PDB entry 8P3Z | electron microscopy, 3.46 A resolution | chains A and F of the 8 polymer chains in the assembly

== Chain A ==
Protein: Glutamate receptor 2
Source organism: Rattus norvegicus
Notes: engineered mutation(s): F231A
UniProt: P19491 (GRIA2_RAT), isoform P19491-2; residues -20 to 862 here correspond to UniProt positions 1-883 (UniProt number = residue number + 21)
Chain sequence (883 residues; each row starts with the number of its first residue; numbers below 1 keep their minus sign (Met-20 is residue -20)):
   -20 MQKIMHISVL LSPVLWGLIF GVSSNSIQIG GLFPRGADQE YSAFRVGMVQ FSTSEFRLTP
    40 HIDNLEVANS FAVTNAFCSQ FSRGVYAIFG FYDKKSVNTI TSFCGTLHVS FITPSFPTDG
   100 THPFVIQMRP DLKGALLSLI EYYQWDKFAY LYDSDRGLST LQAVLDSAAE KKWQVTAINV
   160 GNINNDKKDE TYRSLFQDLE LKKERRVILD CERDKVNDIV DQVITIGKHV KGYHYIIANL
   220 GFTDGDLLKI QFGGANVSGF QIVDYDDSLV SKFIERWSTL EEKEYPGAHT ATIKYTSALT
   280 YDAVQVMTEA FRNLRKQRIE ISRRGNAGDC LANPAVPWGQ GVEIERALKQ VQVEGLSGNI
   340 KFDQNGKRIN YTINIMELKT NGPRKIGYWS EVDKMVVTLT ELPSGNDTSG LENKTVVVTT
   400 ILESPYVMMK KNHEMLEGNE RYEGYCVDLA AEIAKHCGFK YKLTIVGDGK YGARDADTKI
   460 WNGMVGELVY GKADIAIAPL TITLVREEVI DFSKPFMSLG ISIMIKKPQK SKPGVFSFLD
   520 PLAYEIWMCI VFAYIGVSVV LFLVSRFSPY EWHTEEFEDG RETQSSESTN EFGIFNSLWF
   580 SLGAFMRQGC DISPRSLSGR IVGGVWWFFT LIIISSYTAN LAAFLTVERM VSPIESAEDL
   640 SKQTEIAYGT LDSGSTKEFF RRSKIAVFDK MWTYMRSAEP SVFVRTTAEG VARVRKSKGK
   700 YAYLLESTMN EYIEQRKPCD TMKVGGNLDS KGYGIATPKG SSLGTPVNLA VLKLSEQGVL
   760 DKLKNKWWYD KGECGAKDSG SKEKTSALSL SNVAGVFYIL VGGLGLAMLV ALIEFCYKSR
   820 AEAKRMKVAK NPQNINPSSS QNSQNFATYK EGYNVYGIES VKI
Not modelled in the structure: -20 to 392, 507-510, 552-568, 630-632, 774-784, 824-862
Sequence notes: conflict Arg586 (Gln607 in P19491), Ser754 (Asn775 in P19491), Val758 (Leu779 in P19491)
Disulfide bonds: Cys718-Cys773
UniProt features mapped onto this chain:
  - region: Ala846 to Gly856 (Required for interaction with IQSEC1)
  - binding site (L-glutamate): Pro478, Thr480, Arg485, Ser654, Thr655, Glu705
  - site: Arg453 (Interaction with the cone snail toxin Con-ikot-ikot), Ile633 (Crucial to convey clamshell closure to channel opening), Arg660 (Interaction with the cone snail toxin Con-ikot-ikot), Lys752 (Interaction with the cone snail toxin Con-ikot-ikot)
  - modified residue: Ser662 (Phosphoserine), Ser696 (Phosphoserine), Ser839 (Phosphoserine), Ser842 (Phosphoserine), Tyr855 (Phosphotyrosine), Ser859 (Phosphoserine)
  - lipidation (S-palmitoyl cysteine): Cys589, Cys815
  - glycosylation (N-linked (GlcNAc...) asparagine): Asn235, Asn349, Asn385, Asn392
What the authors report for this chain:
  - mutagenesis - F231A: decreased signaling

== Chain F ==
Protein: Voltage-dependent calcium channel gamma-2 subunit
Source organism: Rattus norvegicus
UniProt: Q71RJ2 (CCG2_RAT); residue numbers follow UniProt; this construct covers 1-323
Chain sequence (323 residues; row label = number of the first residue in the row):
     1 MGLFDRGVQM LLTTVGAFAA FSLMTIAVGT DYWLYSRGVC KTKSVSENET SKKNEEVMTH
    61 SGLWRTCCLE GNFKGLCKQI DHFPEDADYE ADTAEYFLRA VRASSIFPIL SVILLFMGGL
   121 CIAASEFYKT RHNIILSAGI FFVSAGLSNI IGIIVYISAN AGDPSKSDSK KNSYSYGWSF
   181 YFGALSFIIA EMVGVLAVHM FIDRHKQLRA TARATDYLQA SAITRIPSYR YRYQRRSRSS
   241 SRSTEPSHSR DASPVGVKGF NTLPSTEISM YTLSRDPLKA ATTPTATYNS DRDNSFLQVH
   301 NCIQKDSKDS LHANTANRRT TPV
Not modelled in the structure: 1-4, 44-54, 85-92, 163-172, 211-323
Disulfide bonds: Cys40-Cys68, Cys67-Cys77
UniProt features mapped onto this chain:
  - modified residue: Ser253 (Phosphoserine), Tyr271 (Phosphotyrosine), Thr321 (Phosphothreonine)
  - glycosylation: Asn48 (N-linked (GlcNAc...) asparagine)

== Chain A / chain F interface ==
Pairs across the interface - 25 pairs, chain A then chain F:
  Tyr523(A) with Tyr181(F), hydrogen bond
  Glu524(A) with Tyr174(F), hydrogen bond; Tyr176(F), hydrogen bond
  Met527(A) with Phe180(F), hydrophobic; Tyr181(F), hydrophobic
  Cys528(A) with Ile154(F), hydrophobic
  Phe531(A) with Ile150(F), hydrophobic; Ala184(F), hydrophobic; Phe187(F)
  Ala532(A) with Ile150(F)
  Ile534(A) with Phe187(F), hydrophobic
  Gly535(A) with Glu191(F)
  Val538(A) with Val143(F), hydrophobic; Val195(F), hydrophobic
  Val539(A) with Val143(F), hydrophobic
  Phe541(A) with Val195(F), hydrophobic; Val198(F), hydrophobic
  Leu542(A) with Ile140(F), hydrophobic; Val198(F), hydrophobic
  Arg545(A) with Ile202(F)
  Phe546(A) with Leu136(F), hydrophobic; Phe201(F)
  Pro548(A) with His205(F)
  Trp551(A) with Ile202(F), hydrophobic; Lys206(F)
Also at the interface, not in a pair above, chain A (17 interface residues in all): Ile573
Also at the interface, not in a pair above, chain F (22 interface residues in all): Leu147, Ile153, Ile157, Ile188

== In short ==
17 residues of chain A and 22 residues of chain F are in contact; the contacts include 3 hydrogen bonds. Polar
pairs include Tyr523(A)-Tyr181(F), Glu524(A)-Tyr174(F) and Glu524(A)-Tyr176(F). Curated annotation (UniProt)
lists 6 L-glutamate-binding residues on chain A. The paper reports that F231A of chain A reduces signaling.
Chain A is Glutamate receptor 2 and chain F is Voltage-dependent calcium channel gamma-2 subunit, both from
Rattus norvegicus; the structure, Homomeric GluA2 flip R/G-edited Q/R-edited F231A mutant in tandem with TARP
gamma-2, desensitized conformation 2, was determined by electron microscopy, deposited together with 8C1P,
8C1Q, 8C1R, 8C1S, 8C2H, 8C2I and 9 further entries.
